Entry 8ABM (electron microscopy, 2.80 A resolution); this record covers chains N and R of the 20 polymer chains in the assembly.

== Chain N ==
Molecule: Cytochrome b
From: Yarrowia lipolytica
UniProtKB: Q9B6D0 (CYB_YARLI); numbering as in UniProt (aligned over 1-385)
Chain sequence (385 residues; each row starts with the number of its first residue):
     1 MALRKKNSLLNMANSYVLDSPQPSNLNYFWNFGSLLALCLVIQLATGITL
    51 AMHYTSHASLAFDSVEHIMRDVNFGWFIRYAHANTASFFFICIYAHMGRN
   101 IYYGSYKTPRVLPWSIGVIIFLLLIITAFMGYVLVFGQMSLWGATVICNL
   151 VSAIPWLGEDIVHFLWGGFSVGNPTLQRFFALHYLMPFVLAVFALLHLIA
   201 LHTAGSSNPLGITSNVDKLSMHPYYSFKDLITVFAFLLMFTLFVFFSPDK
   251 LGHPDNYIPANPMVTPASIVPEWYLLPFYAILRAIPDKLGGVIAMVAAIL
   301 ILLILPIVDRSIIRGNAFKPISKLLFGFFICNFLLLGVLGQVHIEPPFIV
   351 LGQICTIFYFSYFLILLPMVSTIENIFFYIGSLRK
Disordered / not traced: 384-385
Swiss-Prot annotation at these positions:
  - binding site (heme b): His-82, His-96, His-183, His-197
  - binding site (a ubiquinone): His-202

== Chain R ==
Molecule: Cytochrome b-c1 complex subunit 7
From: Yarrowia lipolytica
UniProtKB: Q6C3K7 (QCR7_YARLI); numbering as in UniProt (aligned over 1-128)
Chain sequence (128 residues; each row starts with the number of its first residue):
     1 MASITSVVKTSELILKSPLLSKIVVPLAKTYVKFSGYRQLGFKMNDLIIE
    51 ETPNMQLALRRLPPTESYDRVYRLIRATQFSLSHKLATGNDITKPEEDDH
   101 YLIPYILDVEAEAFEKDALDNLEVVKRK
Disordered / not traced: 1, 126-128

== How chain N and chain R interact ==
Residue-residue contacts - 68 pairs, chain N then chain R:
  Ser-24(N) with Thr-78(R); Leu-82(R)
  Asn-25(N) with Thr-78(R); Ser-81(R), hydrogen bond; Leu-82(R)
  Lys-107(N) with Ile-49(R)
  Thr-108(N) with Glu-51(R)
  Pro-109(N) with Glu-51(R)
  Leu-210(N) with Leu-40(R), hydrophobic; Phe-42(R), hydrophobic; Ala-77(R); Ser-81(R)
  Ile-212(N) with Phe-42(R), hydrophobic; Asp-46(R); Leu-74(R), hydrophobic; Thr-78(R)
  Thr-213(N) with Glu-50(R); Glu-51(R); Leu-74(R)
  Val-216(N) with Ile-75(R), hydrophobic
  Arg-310(N) with Ala-2(R), hydrogen bond (backbone-backbone)
  Ile-312(N) with Ala-2(R); Ile-4(R), hydrophobic; Val-7(R), hydrophobic; Ile-48(R); Ile-49(R), hydrogen bond (backbone-backbone)
  Ile-313(N) with Leu-47(R); Ile-49(R)
  Arg-314(N) with Ile-49(R); Glu-51(R), salt bridge
  Phe-318(N) with Ser-35(R), hydrogen bond (backbone-side chain); Tyr-37(R), hydrophobic; Phe-42(R), hydrophobic; Leu-47(R), hydrophobic
  Lys-319(N) with Tyr-31(R)
  Pro-320(N) with Tyr-31(R); Phe-34(R); Ser-35(R)
  Ile-321(N) with Tyr-31(R), hydrophobic
  Glu-374(N) with Tyr-31(R), hydrogen bond
  Asn-375(N) with Ala-2(R); Val-7(R)
  Ile-376(N) with Thr-10(R); Ser-11(R); Ile-14(R), hydrophobic
  Phe-377(N) with Ala-28(R); Tyr-31(R), hydrophobic; Val-32(R)
  Phe-378(N) with Tyr-31(R); Ser-35(R); Tyr-37(R), hydrophobic; Met-44(R)
  Tyr-379(N) with Val-7(R), hydrophobic; Val-8(R), hydrophobic; Ser-11(R); Met-44(R), hydrophobic; His-100(R)
  Ile-380(N) with Ser-11(R); Val-25(R), hydrophobic; Ala-28(R), hydrophobic
  Gly-381(N) with Ala-28(R); Val-32(R)
  Ser-382(N) with Tyr-37(R); Met-44(R); Asp-98(R); His-100(R), hydrogen bond
  Leu-383(N) with Leu-15(R), hydrophobic; His-100(R)
Interface residues without a listed pair, chain N (30 interface residues in all): Asp-217, Ser-311, Ala-317
Interface residues without a listed pair, chain R (39 interface residues in all): Val-24, Leu-27, Lys-29, Gly-36, Arg-38, Val-71, Ile-103

== Overview ==
The interface between chain N and chain R involves 30 residues on one side and 39 on the other, with 6
hydrogen bonds and 1 salt bridge. Polar pairs include Arg-314(N)/Glu-51(R), Asn-25(N)/Ser-81(R) and
Phe-318(N)/Ser-35(R).
Here chain N is Cytochrome b and chain R is Cytochrome b-c1 complex subunit 7, both from Yarrowia lipolytica.
Entry 8ABM (Complex III2 from Yarrowia lipolytica, apo, b-position) was determined by electron microscopy
(same publication as 8AB6, 8AB7, 8AB8, 8AB9, 8ABA, 8ABB and 11 further entries).
